3FZ2 - chains E and F of the 6 polymer chains in the assembly; structure by X-ray diffraction, 2.70 A resolution.

== Chain E (and F) ==
Molecule: Minor tail protein U
From: Enterobacteria phage lambda
Notes: chain F of this document is another copy of the same molecule, construct and numbering; everything in this record applies to it too
UniProt: P03732 (VMTU_LAMBD); residues 4-134 here correspond to UniProt positions 1-131 (UniProt number = residue number - 3)
Amino-acid sequence (134 residues; numbered 1 to 134; the number before each row is that of its first residue):
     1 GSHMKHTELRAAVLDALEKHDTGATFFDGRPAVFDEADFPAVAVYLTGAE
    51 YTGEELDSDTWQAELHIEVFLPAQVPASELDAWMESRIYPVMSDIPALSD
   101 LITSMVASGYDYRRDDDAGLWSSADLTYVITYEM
Unresolved in the structure: 1
Sequence notes: expression tag (1-3); engineered mutation A77 (Asp74 in P03732)
Modified positions: Mse4, Mse84, Mse92, Mse105, Mse134 (selenomethionine; parent Met)

== How chain E and chain F interact ==
Pairs across the interface - 29 pairs, chain E then chain F:
  S2(E) - E85(F)
  H3(E) - E85(F)
  Mse4(E) - D81(F)
  Mse4(E) - E85(F)
  Mse4(E) - Y89(F)
  Mse4(E) - Y110(F)
  H6(E) - D81(F)
  H6(E) - Y110(F)
  H6(E) - Y112(F)  hydrogen bond
  T7(E) - S78(F)
  T7(E) - D81(F)  hydrogen bond
  R10(E) - A77(F)
  R10(E) - S78(F)  hydrogen bond
  R10(E) - D81(F)  salt bridge
  R10(E) - Y112(F)  hydrogen bond
  D28(E) - P76(F)
  D28(E) - A77(F)  hydrogen bond (backbone-backbone)
  D28(E) - S78(F)  hydrogen bond (side chain-backbone)
  A32(E) - R114(F)
  L46(E) - Y112(F)
  A49(E) - G109(F)
  A49(E) - Y110(F)  hydrogen bond (backbone-backbone)
  E50(E) - S108(F)
  Y51(E) - V106(F)  hydrophobic
  Y51(E) - A107(F)
  Y51(E) - S108(F)  hydrogen bond (backbone-backbone)
  W61(E) - A107(F)  hydrophobic
  W61(E) - G109(F)
  W61(E) - Y110(F)
Interface residues without a listed pair, chain E (17 interface residues in all): G29, R30, P31, Mse134

== In short ==
17 residues of chain E and 13 residues of chain F are in contact; the contacts include 8 hydrogen bonds and 1
salt bridge. Polar contacts include R10(E)-D81(F), H6(E)-Y112(F) and T7(E)-D81(F).
Chain E and chain F are both Minor tail protein U (Enterobacteria phage lambda); the structure, Crystal
structure of the tail terminator protein from phage lambda (gpU-D74A), was determined by X-ray diffraction,
deposited together with 3FZB.
